6YNS - chains A and C of the 6 polymer chains in the assembly; structure by X-ray diffraction, 3.94 A resolution.

== Chain A (and C) ==
Molecule: Calmodulin-1
Source organism: Homo sapiens
Notes: chain C of this document is another copy of the same molecule, construct and numbering; everything in this record applies to it too
UniProtKB: P0DP23 (CALM1_HUMAN); residues 1-148 here correspond to UniProt positions 2-149 (UniProt number = residue number + 1)
Chain sequence (148 residues; numbered 1 to 148; the number before each row is that of its first residue):
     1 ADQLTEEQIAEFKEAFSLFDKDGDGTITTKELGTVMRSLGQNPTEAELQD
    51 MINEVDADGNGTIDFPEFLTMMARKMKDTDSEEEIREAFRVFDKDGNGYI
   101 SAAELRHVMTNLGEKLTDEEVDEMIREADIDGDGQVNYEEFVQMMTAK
Unresolved in the structure: 1-5, 76-80 (chain C: 1-4, 76-80, 147-148)
Swiss-Prot annotation at these positions:
  - binding site (Ca(2+)): Asp20, Asp22, Asp24, Thr26, Glu31, Asp56, Asp58, Asn60, Thr62, Glu67, Asp93, Asp95, Asn97, Tyr99, Glu104, Asp129, Asp131, Asp133, Gln135, Glu140
  - modified residue: Ala1 (N-acetylalanine), Lys21 (N6-acetyllysine), Thr44 (Phosphothreonine), Ser81 (Phosphoserine), Lys94 (N6-acetyllysine), Tyr99 (Phosphotyrosine), Ser101 (Phosphoserine), Thr110 (Phosphothreonine), Lys115 (N6,N6,N6-trimethyllysine), Tyr138 (Phosphotyrosine)
  - cross-link: Lys21 (Glycyl lysine isopeptide (Lys-Gly) (interchain with G-Cter in SUMO2))
Metal / ion sites: Ca2+ site 1: Asp20, Asp22, Asp24, Thr26, Glu31; Ca2+ site 2: Asp56, Asp58, Asn60, Thr62, Glu67; Ca2+ site 3: Asp93, Asp95, Asn97, Tyr99, Glu104; Ca2+ site 4: Asp129, Asp131, Asp133, Gln135, Glu140

== Chain A / chain C interface ==
Pairs across the interface - 11 pairs, chain A then chain C:
  Glu7(A) with Asn97(C); Tyr99(C)
  Leu18(A) with Leu39(C)
  Lys21(A) with Ser38(C), hydrogen bond (side chain-backbone)
  Ser38(A) with Leu18(C); Lys21(C)
  Glu83(A) with Glu83(C)
  Arg86(A) with Glu83(C); Glu84(C), salt bridge
  Glu87(A) with Glu84(C)
  Asn97(A) with Glu7(C)
Also at the interface, not in a pair above, chain A (11 interface residues in all): Leu39, Arg90, Gly96
Also at the interface, not in a pair above, chain C (12 interface residues in all): Glu11, Arg37, Gly40

== Summary ==
Chain A and chain C form an interface of 11 and 12 residues respectively, with 1 hydrogen bond and 1 salt
bridge. Among the polar pairs are Arg86(A)-Glu84(C) and Lys21(A)-Ser38(C). UniProt lists 20 Ca2+-binding
residues on chain A.
Both chains are Calmodulin-1 (Homo sapiens). Entry 6YNS (CaM-P458 complex (crystal form 2)) was determined by
X-ray diffraction (same publication as 6YNU).
